6O7H - chains C and H of the 9 polymer chains in the assembly; structure by electron microscopy, 2.90 A resolution.

== Chain C ==
Name: Csm3
From: Thermococcus onnurineus (strain NA1)
UniProt: B6YWC0 (B6YWC0_THEON); numbering as in UniProt (aligned over 1-290)
Amino-acid sequence (292 residues; numbered -1 to 290; the number before each row is that of its first residue; numbers below 1 keep their minus sign (Gly-1 is residue -1)):
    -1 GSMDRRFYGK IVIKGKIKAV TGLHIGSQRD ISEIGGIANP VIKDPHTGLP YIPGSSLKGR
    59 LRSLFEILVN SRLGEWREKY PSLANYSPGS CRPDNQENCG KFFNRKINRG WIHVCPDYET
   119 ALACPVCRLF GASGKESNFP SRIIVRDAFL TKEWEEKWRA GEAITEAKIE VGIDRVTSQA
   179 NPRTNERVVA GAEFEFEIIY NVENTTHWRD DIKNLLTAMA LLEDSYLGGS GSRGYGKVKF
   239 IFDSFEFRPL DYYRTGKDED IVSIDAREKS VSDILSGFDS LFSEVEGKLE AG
Not modelled in the structure: -1 to 3, 28-33, 288-290
Differences from the reference sequence: expression tag (-1 to 0); conflict Ala36 (Asp in B6YWC0)
Metal / ion sites: Zn2+: His111, Cys113, Cys122, Cys125

== Chain H ==
Molecule: 40-nt RNA strand
Sequence (40 nucleotides; each row starts with the number of its first residue):
     1 CCCUGGCGCC CAAUACGCAA ACCGCCUCUG CCCGCGGGCG
Not modelled in the structure: 1-16, 36-40
Covalent attachments: guanosine-5'-monophosphate (5GP) linked to C35

== How chain C and chain H interact ==
Pairs across the interface (11; chain C residue first):
  Asn37(C) with C31(H), base contact
  Asn106(C) with C35(H), phosphate contact
  Arg107(C) with G34(H), hydrogen bond to the sugar; C35(H), hydrogen bond to the sugar
  Ile167(C) with G30(H), base contact
  Ala178(C) with U29(H), hydrogen bond to the sugar
  Asn179(C) with U29(H), hydrogen bond to the sugar
  Pro180(C) with U29(H), base contact; G30(H), hydrogen bond to the sugar
  Arg181(C) with C31(H), base contact
  Asn183(C) with C31(H), base contact
Also at the interface, not in a pair above, chain C (10 interface residues in all): Thr182

== Overview ==
10 residues of chain C and 5 residues of chain H are in contact, with 5 hydrogen bonds. Polar contacts include
Arg107(C)-G34(H), Arg107(C)-C35(H) and Ala178(C)-U29(H). Covalently linked guanosine-5'-monophosphate: at
C35(H). His111(C), Cys113(C), Cys122(C) and Cys125(C) form the Zn2+ site.
Chain C is Csm3 (Thermococcus onnurineus (strain NA1)) and chain H is a 40-nt RNA strand; the structure,
Cryo-EM structure of Csm-crRNA-target RNA ternary complex in complex with cA4 in type III-A CRISPR-Cas system,
was determined by electron microscopy, deposited together with 6O73, 6O74, 6O75, 6O78, 6O79, 6O7B and 3
further entries.
